PDB entry 9FAG | X-ray diffraction, 1.90 A resolution | chains A and C of the 3 polymer chains in the assembly

== Chain A (and C) ==
Protein: Fiber
Organism: Human adenovirus 36
Notes: chain C of this document is another copy of the same molecule, construct and numbering; everything in this record applies to it too
UniProt: D4N3K6 (D4N3K6_9ADEN); numbering as in UniProt (aligned over 1-371)
Chain sequence (371 residues; numbered 1 to 371; the number before each row is that of its first residue):
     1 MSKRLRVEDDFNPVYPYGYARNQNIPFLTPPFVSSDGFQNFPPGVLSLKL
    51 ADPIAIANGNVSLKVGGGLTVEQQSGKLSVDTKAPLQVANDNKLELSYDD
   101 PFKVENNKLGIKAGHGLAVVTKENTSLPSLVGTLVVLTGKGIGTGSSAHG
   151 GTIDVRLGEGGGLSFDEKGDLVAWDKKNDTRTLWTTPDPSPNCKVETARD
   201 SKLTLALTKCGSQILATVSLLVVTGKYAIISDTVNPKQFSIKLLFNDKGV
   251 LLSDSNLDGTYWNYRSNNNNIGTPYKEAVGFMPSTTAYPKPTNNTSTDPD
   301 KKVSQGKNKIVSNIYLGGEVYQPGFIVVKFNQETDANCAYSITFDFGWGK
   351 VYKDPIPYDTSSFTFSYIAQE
Unresolved in the structure: 1-178, 267-269, 293-296 (chain C: 1-179, 267-272, 293-297)
Small-molecule neighbours:
  - SIO (methyl 4,9-di-O-acetyl-5-acetamido-3,5-dideoxy-D-glycero-alpha-D-galacto-non-2-ulopyranosidonic acid), molecule 1: Lys-237, Val-311, Ser-312, Asn-313, Gly-324, Phe-325, Trp-348, Gly-349
  - SIO, molecule 2: Asn-313, Tyr-315, Val-320, Tyr-321, Pro-323, Lys-350

== How chain A and chain C interact ==
Contacting residue pairs (53):
  Cys-210(A) with Thr-208(C)
  Ser-212(A) with Thr-182(C), hydrogen bond; Thr-208(C); Arg-265(C)
  Gln-213(A) with Ala-206(C), hydrogen bond (side chain-backbone); Thr-208(C), hydrogen bond; Leu-215(C), hydrogen bond (side chain-backbone); Ala-216(C); Thr-217(C)
  Thr-286(A) with Pro-187(C); Asp-188(C)
  Ala-287(A) with Pro-187(C)
  Pro-299(A) with Val-223(C); Thr-224(C)
  Asp-300(A) with Pro-191(C); Lys-202(C), hydrogen bond (backbone-side chain); Val-223(C)
  Lys-302(A) with Lys-202(C), hydrogen bond (backbone-side chain); Leu-221(C)
  Ser-304(A) with Leu-221(C); Asp-359(C), hydrogen bond
  Gln-305(A) with Gly-317(C); Asp-359(C), hydrogen bond (backbone-side chain)
  Gly-306(A) with Gly-317(C); Gly-318(C); Asp-359(C), hydrogen bond (backbone-side chain); Thr-360(C); Ser-361(C); Ser-362(C)
  Lys-307(A) with Pro-187(C), hydrogen bond (side chain-backbone); Thr-204(C), hydrogen bond; Ser-219(C); Thr-360(C), hydrogen bond (backbone-backbone); Ser-362(C), hydrogen bond (backbone-side chain)
  Lys-309(A) with Gly-317(C); Gly-318(C); Ser-361(C); Ser-362(C), hydrogen bond (backbone-backbone)
  Ile-310(A) with Ser-362(C)
  Val-311(A) with Tyr-315(C), hydrophobic; Gly-318(C); Val-320(C), hydrophobic
  Asn-313(A) with Tyr-315(C)
  Phe-325(A) with Val-320(C), hydrophobic
  Val-327(A) with Val-320(C), hydrophobic
  Phe-365(A) with Thr-364(C)
  Ser-366(A) with Ala-216(C); Thr-217(C); Thr-364(C), hydrogen bond
  Ile-368(A) with Thr-217(C)
  Ala-369(A) with Arg-265(C), hydrogen bond (backbone-side chain)
  Gln-370(A) with Arg-265(C)
  Glu-371(A) with Arg-265(C)
Also at the interface, not in a pair above, chain A (30 interface residues in all): Gly-211, Leu-215, Tyr-288, Lys-301, Val-303, Ser-312
Also at the interface, not in a pair above, chain C (31 interface residues in all): Thr-180, Trp-184, Pro-189, Leu-207, Cys-210, Pro-357

== Overview ==
The interface between chain A and chain C involves 30 residues on one side and 31 on the other, with 16
hydrogen bonds. Among the polar pairs are Ser-212(A)/Thr-182(C), Gln-213(A)/Ala-206(C) and
Gln-213(A)/Thr-208(C). Bound to chain A: compound SIO.
Both chains are Fiber (Human adenovirus 36). Entry 9FAG (Human adenovirus type 36 fiber knob in complex with
4,9-O,5-N-triacetylneuraminic acid) was determined by X-ray diffraction, deposited together with 9FAE, 9FAF
and 9FAH.
